Entry 1T3Z (X-ray diffraction, 2.30 A resolution); this record covers chains A and B.

== Chain A (and B) ==
Name: Formyl-coenzyme A transferase
Source organism: Oxalobacter formigenes
Notes: EC 2.8.3.16; chain B of this document is another copy of the same molecule, construct and numbering; everything in this record applies to it too
Reference sequence: O06644 (FCTA_OXAFO); residues 2-428 here correspond to UniProt positions 1-427 (UniProt number = residue number - 1)
Chain sequence (427 residues; row label = number of the first residue in the row):
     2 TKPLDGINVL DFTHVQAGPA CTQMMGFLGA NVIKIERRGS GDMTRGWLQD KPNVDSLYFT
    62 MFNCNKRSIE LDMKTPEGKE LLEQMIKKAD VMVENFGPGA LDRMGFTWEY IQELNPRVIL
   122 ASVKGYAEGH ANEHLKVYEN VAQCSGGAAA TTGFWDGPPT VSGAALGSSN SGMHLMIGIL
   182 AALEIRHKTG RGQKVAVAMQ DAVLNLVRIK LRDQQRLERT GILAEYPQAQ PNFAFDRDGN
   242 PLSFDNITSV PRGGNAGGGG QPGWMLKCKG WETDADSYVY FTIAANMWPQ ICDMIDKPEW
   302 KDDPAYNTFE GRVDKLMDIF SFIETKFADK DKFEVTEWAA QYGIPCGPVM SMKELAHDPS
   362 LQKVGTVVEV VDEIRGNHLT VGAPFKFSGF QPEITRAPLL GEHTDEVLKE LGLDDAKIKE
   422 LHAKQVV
Sequence notes: engineered mutation Ser169 (Asp168 in O06644)
Residues lining bound ligands: oxidized coenzyme A (CAO): His15, Val16, Gln17, Ala18, Glu37, Arg38, Leu72, Asp73, Met74, Lys75, Asn96, Phe97, Gly98, Pro99, Ala101, Arg104, Met105, Val124, Lys125, Lys137, Val138, Tyr139, Glu140, Ser169, Met200

== Interface between chain A and chain B ==
Residue-residue contacts (288; chain A residue first):
  Thr2(A) - Thr190(B)
  Lys3(A) - Lys189(B)
  Pro4(A) - Ala182(B)
  Pro4(A) - Glu185(B)
  Pro4(A) - Ile186(B)  hydrophobic
  Pro4(A) - Lys189(B)
  Asp6(A) - Lys189(B)  hydrogen bond (backbone-side chain)
  Gln17(A) - Ile210(B)
  Gln24(A) - Arg209(B)
  Met25(A) - Asn206(B)
  Met25(A) - Arg209(B)
  Leu29(A) - Ala182(B)  hydrophobic
  Trp48(A) - Gln262(B)
  Leu49(A) - Arg213(B)
  Leu49(A) - Arg217(B)  hydrogen bond (backbone-side chain)
  Leu49(A) - Glu226(B)
  Leu49(A) - Gly260(B)
  Leu49(A) - Gly261(B)
  Asp51(A) - Arg220(B)  salt bridge
  Asp51(A) - Thr221(B)
  Leu58(A) - Arg213(B)
  Leu58(A) - Gln216(B)
  Leu58(A) - Arg217(B)
  Leu58(A) - Arg220(B)
  Tyr59(A) - Arg213(B)
  Tyr59(A) - Gly261(B)
  Met62(A) - Arg209(B)  hydrogen bond (backbone-side chain)
  Met62(A) - Leu212(B)  hydrophobic
  Met62(A) - Arg213(B)
  Met62(A) - Gln216(B)  hydrogen bond
  Phe63(A) - Arg209(B)
  Phe63(A) - Ile210(B)  hydrophobic
  Ala128(A) - Val365(B)  hydrophobic
  Glu129(A) - Val365(B)
  His131(A) - Ser361(B)  hydrogen bond
  His131(A) - Val365(B)
  Ala132(A) - Ser361(B)  hydrogen bond (backbone-side chain)
  Lys137(A) - Pro346(B)
  Tyr139(A) - Gln262(B)  hydrogen bond
  Tyr139(A) - Pro346(B)  hydrophobic
  Asn141(A) - Ala257(B)  hydrogen bond (side chain-backbone)
  Asn141(A) - Gly258(B)  hydrogen bond (side chain-backbone)
  Asn141(A) - Tyr281(B)  hydrogen bond
  Val142(A) - Gly348(B)
  Cys145(A) - Met266(B)  hydrophobic
  Cys145(A) - Tyr281(B)  hydrophobic
  Cys145(A) - Pro349(B)
  Cys145(A) - Val350(B)
  Cys145(A) - Met351(B)  hydrogen bond (backbone-backbone)
  Ser146(A) - Pro349(B)
  Ser146(A) - Met351(B)
  Ser146(A) - Leu356(B)
  Gly147(A) - Leu356(B)
  Gly148(A) - Met351(B)
  Gly148(A) - Met353(B)
  Gly148(A) - Leu356(B)
  Ala151(A) - Asp277(B)
  Ala151(A) - Val350(B)  hydrophobic
  Ala151(A) - Met351(B)
  Thr152(A) - Gly164(B)
  Thr152(A) - Met353(B)
  Thr153(A) - Val162(B)
  Thr153(A) - Ser163(B)
  Thr153(A) - Gly164(B)  hydrogen bond (side chain-backbone)
  Pro159(A) - Tyr279(B)  hydrophobic
  Pro160(A) - Asn256(B)  hydrogen bond (backbone-side chain)
  Pro160(A) - Met266(B)
  Pro160(A) - Ala276(B)
  Pro160(A) - Tyr279(B)
  Pro160(A) - Val350(B)  hydrophobic
  Thr161(A) - Asn256(B)
  Val162(A) - Thr153(B)
  Val162(A) - Gly255(B)
  Val162(A) - Asn256(B)  hydrogen bond (backbone-side chain)
  Val162(A) - Met266(B)  hydrophobic
  Val162(A) - Tyr281(B)  hydrophobic
  Ser163(A) - Thr153(B)
  Ser163(A) - Ser163(B)
  Gly164(A) - Thr152(B)
  Gly164(A) - Thr153(B)  hydrogen bond (backbone-side chain)
  Gly164(A) - Ile210(B)
  Gly164(A) - Lys211(B)
  Ala165(A) - Leu167(B)  hydrophobic
  Ala165(A) - Leu207(B)
  Ala165(A) - Val208(B)  hydrophobic
  Ala166(A) - Leu207(B)  hydrogen bond (backbone-backbone)
  Leu167(A) - Ser163(B)
  Leu167(A) - Ala165(B)  hydrophobic
  Leu167(A) - Leu167(B)  hydrophobic
  Asn171(A) - Leu207(B)
  Met174(A) - His175(B)
  Met174(A) - Ile178(B)
  Met174(A) - Asn206(B)
  His175(A) - Met174(B)
  His175(A) - Pro385(B)
  His175(A) - Phe386(B)
  Met177(A) - Ile178(B)  hydrophobic
  Ile178(A) - Met174(B)
  Ile178(A) - Met177(B)  hydrophobic
  Ile178(A) - Ile178(B)  hydrophobic
  Ile178(A) - Leu181(B)
  Ile178(A) - Phe386(B)  hydrophobic
  Gly179(A) - Phe388(B)
  Leu181(A) - Ile178(B)
  Leu181(A) - Leu181(B)  hydrophobic
  Ala182(A) - Pro4(B)
  Ala182(A) - Leu29(B)  hydrophobic
  Glu185(A) - Pro4(B)
  Glu185(A) - Glu185(B)
  Glu185(A) - His188(B)  salt bridge
  Ile186(A) - Pro4(B)  hydrophobic
  His188(A) - Glu185(B)
  His188(A) - His188(B)
  Lys189(A) - Lys3(B)
  Lys189(A) - Pro4(B)
  Lys189(A) - Asp6(B)  hydrogen bond (side chain-backbone)
  Thr190(A) - Thr2(B)
  Gln194(A) - Phe388(B)
  Gln194(A) - Ser389(B)
  Gln194(A) - Gly390(B)  hydrogen bond (side chain-backbone)
  Lys195(A) - Lys387(B)
  Lys195(A) - Phe388(B)
  Lys195(A) - Ser389(B)  hydrogen bond (backbone-backbone)
  Val196(A) - Lys387(B)
  Val196(A) - Phe388(B)  hydrophobic
  Ala197(A) - Pro385(B)
  Ala197(A) - Phe386(B)
  Ala197(A) - Lys387(B)  hydrogen bond (backbone-backbone)
  Val198(A) - Pro385(B)
  Val198(A) - Phe386(B)  hydrophobic
  Gln201(A) - Leu356(B)
  Gln201(A) - Leu362(B)
  Asp202(A) - Leu362(B)
  Asp202(A) - Thr367(B)  hydrogen bond
  Asp202(A) - Pro385(B)
  Asp202(A) - Lys387(B)
  Leu205(A) - Leu362(B)  hydrophobic
  Leu205(A) - Val368(B)  hydrophobic
  Leu205(A) - Val382(B)
  Asn206(A) - Met25(B)
  Asn206(A) - Met174(B)  hydrogen bond
  Asn206(A) - Val382(B)
  Leu207(A) - Ala165(B)
  Leu207(A) - Ala166(B)  hydrogen bond (backbone-backbone)
  Leu207(A) - Asn171(B)
  Val208(A) - Ala165(B)  hydrophobic
  Val208(A) - Met353(B)  hydrophobic
  Arg209(A) - Gln24(B)
  Arg209(A) - Met25(B)
  Arg209(A) - Met62(B)  hydrogen bond (side chain-backbone)
  Arg209(A) - Phe63(B)
  Arg209(A) - Thr381(B)  hydrogen bond
  Arg209(A) - Val382(B)  hydrogen bond (side chain-backbone)
  Arg209(A) - Gly383(B)
  Ile210(A) - Gln17(B)
  Ile210(A) - Tyr59(B)  hydrophobic
  Lys211(A) - Gly164(B)
  Lys211(A) - Met353(B)
  Leu212(A) - Met62(B)  hydrophobic
  Leu212(A) - Met353(B)
  Leu212(A) - Ala357(B)  hydrophobic
  Leu212(A) - Thr381(B)
  Leu212(A) - Val382(B)  hydrophobic
  Arg213(A) - Leu58(B)
  Arg213(A) - Tyr59(B)
  Arg213(A) - Met62(B)
  Gln215(A) - Met353(B)
  Gln215(A) - Lys354(B)
  Gln215(A) - Ala357(B)
  Gln216(A) - Leu58(B)
  Gln216(A) - Met62(B)
  Gln216(A) - His379(B)
  Gln216(A) - Leu380(B)  hydrogen bond (side chain-backbone)
  Arg217(A) - Leu49(B)
  Arg217(A) - Leu58(B)
  Glu219(A) - His358(B)  salt bridge
  Arg220(A) - Asp51(B)  salt bridge
  Arg220(A) - Asn378(B)  hydrogen bond (side chain-backbone)
  Arg220(A) - His379(B)
  Thr221(A) - Asp51(B)
  Glu226(A) - Leu49(B)
  Arg238(A) - Tyr279(B)
  Thr249(A) - Lys354(B)
  Ser250(A) - Ser352(B)
  Ser250(A) - Met353(B)  hydrogen bond (side chain-backbone)
  Ser250(A) - Lys354(B)  hydrogen bond (side chain-backbone)
  Val251(A) - Met353(B)  hydrophobic
  Arg253(A) - Ala276(B)  hydrogen bond (side chain-backbone)
  Arg253(A) - Asp277(B)  salt bridge
  Gly255(A) - Val162(B)
  Asn256(A) - Pro160(B)  hydrogen bond (side chain-backbone)
  Asn256(A) - Thr161(B)
  Asn256(A) - Val162(B)  hydrogen bond (side chain-backbone)
  Ala257(A) - Asn141(B)  hydrogen bond (backbone-side chain)
  Ala257(A) - Val162(B)
  Gly258(A) - Asn141(B)  hydrogen bond (backbone-side chain)
  Gly260(A) - Gln17(B)
  Gly260(A) - Trp48(B)
  Gly260(A) - Tyr59(B)  hydrogen bond (backbone-side chain)
  Gly261(A) - Trp48(B)
  Gly261(A) - Tyr139(B)
  Gly261(A) - Glu140(B)
  Gln262(A) - Met44(B)
  Gln262(A) - Trp48(B)
  Gln262(A) - Tyr139(B)
  Met266(A) - Cys145(B)  hydrophobic
  Met266(A) - Pro160(B)
  Met266(A) - Val162(B)  hydrophobic
  Ala276(A) - Pro160(B)
  Ala276(A) - Arg253(B)  hydrogen bond (backbone-side chain)
  Asp277(A) - Ala151(B)
  Asp277(A) - Arg253(B)  salt bridge
  Tyr279(A) - Pro160(B)
  Tyr281(A) - Asn141(B)  hydrogen bond
  Tyr281(A) - Cys145(B)  hydrophobic
  Phe310(A) - Leu49(B)  hydrophobic
  Pro346(A) - Lys137(B)
  Pro346(A) - Tyr139(B)  hydrophobic
  Pro349(A) - Cys145(B)
  Pro349(A) - Ser146(B)
  Val350(A) - Cys145(B)
  Val350(A) - Ala151(B)  hydrophobic
  Val350(A) - Pro160(B)  hydrophobic
  Met351(A) - Cys145(B)  hydrogen bond (backbone-backbone)
  Met351(A) - Ser146(B)
  Met351(A) - Gly148(B)
  Met351(A) - Ala151(B)
  Ser352(A) - Ser250(B)
  Met353(A) - Gly148(B)
  Met353(A) - Thr152(B)
  Met353(A) - Val208(B)  hydrophobic
  Met353(A) - Lys211(B)
  Met353(A) - Leu212(B)
  Met353(A) - Gln215(B)
  Met353(A) - Ser250(B)  hydrogen bond (backbone-side chain)
  Met353(A) - Val251(B)  hydrophobic
  Lys354(A) - Gln215(B)  hydrogen bond (backbone-side chain)
  Lys354(A) - Thr249(B)
  Lys354(A) - Ser250(B)  hydrogen bond (backbone-side chain)
  Leu356(A) - Ser146(B)
  Leu356(A) - Gly147(B)
  Leu356(A) - Gly148(B)
  Leu356(A) - Gln201(B)
  Ala357(A) - Leu212(B)  hydrophobic
  His358(A) - Glu219(B)  salt bridge
  Asp359(A) - His131(B)  salt bridge
  Ser361(A) - His131(B)
  Ser361(A) - Ala132(B)  hydrogen bond (side chain-backbone)
  Leu362(A) - Gln201(B)
  Leu362(A) - Asp202(B)
  Leu362(A) - Leu205(B)  hydrophobic
  Lys364(A) - Gly130(B)  hydrogen bond (side chain-backbone)
  Val365(A) - Ala128(B)  hydrophobic
  Val365(A) - Glu129(B)
  Thr367(A) - Asp202(B)  hydrogen bond
  Thr367(A) - Leu205(B)
  Val368(A) - Leu205(B)  hydrophobic
  Asn378(A) - Arg220(B)  hydrogen bond (backbone-side chain)
  His379(A) - Gln216(B)
  His379(A) - Arg220(B)
  Leu380(A) - Gln216(B)  hydrogen bond (backbone-side chain)
  Thr381(A) - Arg209(B)  hydrogen bond
  Thr381(A) - Leu212(B)
  Val382(A) - Leu205(B)
  Val382(A) - Asn206(B)
  Val382(A) - Arg209(B)  hydrogen bond (backbone-side chain)
  Val382(A) - Leu212(B)  hydrophobic
  Gly383(A) - Arg209(B)
  Pro385(A) - His175(B)
  Pro385(A) - Ala197(B)
  Pro385(A) - Val198(B)
  Pro385(A) - Asp202(B)
  Pro385(A) - Asn206(B)
  Phe386(A) - His175(B)
  Phe386(A) - Ile178(B)  hydrophobic
  Phe386(A) - Ala197(B)
  Phe386(A) - Val198(B)  hydrophobic
  Lys387(A) - Lys195(B)
  Lys387(A) - Val196(B)
  Lys387(A) - Ala197(B)  hydrogen bond (backbone-backbone)
  Lys387(A) - Asp202(B)
  Phe388(A) - Gly179(B)
  Phe388(A) - Gln194(B)
  Phe388(A) - Lys195(B)
  Phe388(A) - Val196(B)  hydrophobic
  Ser389(A) - Gln194(B)
  Ser389(A) - Lys195(B)  hydrogen bond (side chain-backbone)
  Gly390(A) - Gln194(B)  hydrogen bond (backbone-side chain)
Also at the interface, not in a pair above, chain A (141 interface residues in all): Leu5, Lys52, Trp109, Gly130, Ala149, Ala150, Gly154, Phe155, Ser170, Leu184, Ala199, Ala203, Gly259, Trp272, Thr283, Ala341, Cys347, Gly348, Phe391
Also at the interface, not in a pair above, chain B (144 interface residues in all): Leu5, Ile8, Val16, Lys52, Trp109, Leu136, Val142, Ala150, Gly154, Phe155, Pro159, Ser170, Ala183, Leu184, Ala199, Ala203, Arg238, Lys268, Trp272, Thr283, Phe310, Cys347, Asp359, Phe391

== Overview ==
Chain A and chain B form an interface of 141 and 144 residues respectively, with 52 hydrogen bonds and 8 salt
bridges. Polar pairs include Asp51(A)-Arg220(B), Glu185(A)-His188(B) and Glu219(A)-His358(B). Bound to chain
A: oxidized coenzyme A.
Both chains are Formyl-coenzyme A transferase (Oxalobacter formigenes). Entry 1T3Z (Formyl-CoA Tranferase
mutant Asp169 to Ser) was determined by X-ray diffraction together with 1T4C and 1VGR from the same study.
